PDB entry 6N9U | electron microscopy, 3.70 A resolution | chains F and H of the 5 polymer chains in the assembly

[Chain F]
Molecule: DNA primase/helicase
Source organism: Enterobacteria phage T7
Notes: EC 2.7.7.-, 3.6.4.12
Reference sequence: P03692 (PRIM_BPT7); residues 1-566 here = UniProt positions 1-566
Chain sequence (566 residues; each row starts with the number of its first residue):
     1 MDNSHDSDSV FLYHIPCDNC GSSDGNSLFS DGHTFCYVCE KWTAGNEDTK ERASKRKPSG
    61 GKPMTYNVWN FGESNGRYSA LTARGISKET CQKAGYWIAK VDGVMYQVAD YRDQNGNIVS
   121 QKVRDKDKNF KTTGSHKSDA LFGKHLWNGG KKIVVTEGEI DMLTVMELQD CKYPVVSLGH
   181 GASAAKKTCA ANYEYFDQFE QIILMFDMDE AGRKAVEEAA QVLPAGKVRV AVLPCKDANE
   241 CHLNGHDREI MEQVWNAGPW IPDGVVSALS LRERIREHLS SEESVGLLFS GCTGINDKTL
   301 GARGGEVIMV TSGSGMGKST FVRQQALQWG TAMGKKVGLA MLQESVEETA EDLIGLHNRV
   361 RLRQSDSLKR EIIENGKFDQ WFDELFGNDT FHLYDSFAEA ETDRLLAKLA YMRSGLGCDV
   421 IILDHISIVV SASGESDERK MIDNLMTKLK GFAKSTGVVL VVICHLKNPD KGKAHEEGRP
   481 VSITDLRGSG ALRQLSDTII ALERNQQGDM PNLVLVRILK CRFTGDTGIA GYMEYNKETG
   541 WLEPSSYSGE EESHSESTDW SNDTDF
Unresolved in the structure: 1-64, 261-566
Sequence notes: engineered mutation Gln343 (Glu in P03692)
Disulfides: Cys235-Cys241
Swiss-Prot annotation at these positions:
  - zinc finger: Cys17 to Cys39 (C4-like)
  - region: Glu550 to Phe566 (Binding to viral DNA polymerase)
  - binding site (Zn(2+)): Cys17, Cys20, Cys36, Cys39
  - binding site (Mg(2+)): Glu157, Asp207, Asp237
  - binding site (ATP): Ser312 to Ser319
  - site (dTTP/dATP binding): Arg361, His465, Arg504, Arg522, Tyr535
Reported in the primary citation:
  - binding site for the 6-nt RNA strand: His14, Tyr37
  - binding site for the 44-nt DNA strand: His33
  - specificity-determining residues: His33 (citing earlier work)
  - mutagenesis - E343Q: abolished catalytic activity (citing earlier work)

[Chain H]
Molecule: DNA-directed DNA polymerase
Source organism: Enterobacteria phage T7
Notes: EC 2.7.7.7, 3.1.11.-; engineered mutation(s): D5A, E7A
Reference sequence: P00581 (DPOL_BPT7); residues 1-704 here = UniProt positions 1-704
Chain sequence (704 residues; row label = number of the first residue in the row):
     1 MIVSDIEANA LLESVTKFHC GVIYDYSTAE YVSYRPSDFG AYLDALEAEV ARGGLIVFHN
    61 GHKYDVPALT KLAKLQLNRE FHLPRENCID TLVLSRLIHS NLKDTDMGLL RSGKLPGKRF
   121 GSHALEAWGY RLGEMKGEYK DDFKRMLEEQ GEEYVDGMEW WNFNEEMMDY NVQDVVVTKA
   181 LLEKLLSDKH YFPPEIDFTD VGYTTFWSES LEAVDIEHRA AWLLAKQERN GFPFDTKAIE
   241 ELYVELAARR SELLRKLTET FGSWYQPKGG TEMFCHPRTG KPLPKYPRIK TPKVGGIFKK
   301 PKNKAQREGR EPCELDTREY VAGAPYTPVE HVVFNPSSRD HIQKKLQEAG WVPTKYTDKG
   361 APVVDDEVLE GVRVDDPEKQ AAIDLIKEYL MIQKRIGQSA EGDKAWLRYV AEDGKIHGSV
   421 NPNGAVTGRA THAFPNLAQI PGVRSPYGEQ CRAAFGAEHH LDGITGKPWV QAGIDASGLE
   481 LRCLAHFMAR FDNGEYAHEI LNGDIHTKNQ IAAELPTRDN AKTFIYGFLY GAGDEKIGQI
   541 VGAGKERGKE LKKKFLENTP AIAALRESIQ QTLVESSQWV AGEQQVKWKR RWIKGLDGRK
   601 VHVRSPHAAL NTLLQSAGAL ICKLWIIKTE EMLVEKGLKH GWDGDFAYMA WVHDEIQVGC
   661 RTEEIAQVVI ETAQEAMRWV GDHWNFRCLL DTEGKMGPNW AICH
Unresolved in the structure: 112-113, 269-325
Ion coordination: Mg2+: Asp475, Ala476, Asp654 (together with dTTP)
Residues lining bound ligands: dTTP (TTP): Asp475, Ala476, Ser477, Gly478, Leu479, Glu480, His506, Arg518, Lys522, Tyr526, Tyr530, Asp654
Swiss-Prot annotation at these positions:
  - binding site (Mg(2+)): Asp5, Glu7, Asp174, Asp475, Ala476, Asp654
  - binding site (substrate): His506, Arg518, Lys522, Tyr526
  - mutagenesis: His123 (H123S: 83% loss of exonuclease activity)

[Chain F / chain H interface]
Pairs across the interface (17; chain F residue first):
  Arg77(F) with Glu149(H), hydrogen bond (side chain-backbone)
  Ser79(F) with Gln150(H), hydrogen bond
  Ala80(F) with Gln150(H)
  Thr82(F) with Phe143(H); Met146(H); Gln150(H)
  Ala83(F) with Leu147(H), hydrophobic; Glu152(H); Asn162(H), hydrogen bond (backbone-side chain)
  Arg84(F) with Glu152(H)
  Ile98(F) with Gln150(H)
  Met105(F) with Glu149(H); Gln150(H); Gly151(H)
  Lys126(F) with Gly151(H); Glu153(H)
  Leu243(F) with Asn162(H)
Also at the interface, not in a pair above, chain F (13 interface residues in all): Leu81, Gln107, Asp127
Also at the interface, not in a pair above, chain H (11 interface residues in all): Glu148, Asn164
The authors on this interface:
  - interface residues, chain F: Arg77(F), Thr82(F)

[Overview]
The interface between chain F and chain H involves 13 residues on one side and 11 on the other, with 3
hydrogen bonds. Among the polar pairs are Arg77(F)-Glu149(H), Ser79(F)-Gln150(H) and Ala83(F)-Asn162(H). The
paper reports a binding site for the 6-nt RNA strand at His14(F) and Tyr37(F); E343Q of chain F abolishes
catalytic activity.
Chain F is DNA primase/helicase and chain H is DNA-directed DNA polymerase, both from Enterobacteria phage T7;
the structure, Structure of bacteriophage T7 lagging-strand DNA polymerase (D5A/E7A) interacting with primase
domains of two gp4 subunits ..., was determined by electron microscopy, deposited together with 6N7I, 6N7N,
6N7S, 6N7T, 6N7V, 6N7W and 3 further entries.
